PDB entry 5EE4 | X-ray diffraction, 2.30 A resolution | chains A and D of the 3 polymer chains in the assembly

[Chain A]
Name: HpuA
Source organism: Kingella denitrificans ATCC 33394
UniProtKB: F0EX68 (F0EX68_9NEIS); residues 3-322 here correspond to UniProt positions 21-340 (UniProt number = residue number + 18)
Chain sequence (322 residues; row label = number of the first residue in the row):
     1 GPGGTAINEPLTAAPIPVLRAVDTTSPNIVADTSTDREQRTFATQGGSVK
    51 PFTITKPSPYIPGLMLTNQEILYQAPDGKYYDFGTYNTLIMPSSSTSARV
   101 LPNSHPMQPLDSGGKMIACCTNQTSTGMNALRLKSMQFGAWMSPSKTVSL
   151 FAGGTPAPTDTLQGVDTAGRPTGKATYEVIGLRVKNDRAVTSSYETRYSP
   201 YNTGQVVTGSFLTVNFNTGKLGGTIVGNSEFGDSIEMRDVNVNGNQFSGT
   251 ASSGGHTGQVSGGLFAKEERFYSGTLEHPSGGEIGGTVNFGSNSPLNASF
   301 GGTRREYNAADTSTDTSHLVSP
Disordered / not traced: 1-14, 197-205, 321-322
Sequence notes: expression tag (1-2); cloning artifact (5)
From the paper describing this entry:
  - conformationally variable residues (loop rearrangement): Thr-124, Tyr-272
  - mutagenesis - T96A, Y201A: unchanged binding to Hb
  - mutagenesis - T124D: decreased binding to Hb

[Chain D]
Name: Hemoglobin subunit beta
Source organism: Homo sapiens
UniProtKB: P68871 (HBB_HUMAN); residues 1-146 here correspond to UniProt positions 2-147 (UniProt number = residue number + 1)
Chain sequence (146 residues; numbered 1 to 146; the number before each row is that of its first residue):
     1 VHLTPEEKSAVTALWGKVNVDEVGGEALGRLLVVYPWTQRFFESFGDLST
    51 PDAVMGNPKVKAHGKKVLGAFSDGLAHLDNLKGTFATLSELHCDKLHVDP
   101 ENFRLLGNVLVCVLAHHFGKEFTPPVQAAYQKVVAGVANALAHKYH
Ion coordination: heme Fe: His-92 (together with oxygen molecule)
Residues lining bound ligands: heme / oxygen molecule: Leu-28, Leu-31, Thr-38, Phe-41, Phe-42, His-63, Lys-66, Val-67, Ala-70, Phe-71, Phe-85, Leu-88, Leu-91, His-92, Leu-96, Val-98, Asn-102, Phe-103, Leu-106, Val-137, Leu-141
Swiss-Prot annotation at these positions:
  - binding site ((2R)-2,3-bisphosphoglycerate): Val-1, His-2, Lys-82, His-143
  - binding site (heme b): His-63, His-92
  - site: Glu-7, Lys-8 (Microbial infection: Cleavage), Gly-25, Glu-26 (Microbial infection: Cleavage), Gly-29, Arg-30 (Microbial infection: Cleavage), Tyr-35, Pro-36 (Microbial infection: Cleavage), Trp-37, Thr-38 (Microbial infection: Cleavage), Phe-45, Gly-46 (Microbial infection: Cleavage), Asp-52, Ala-53 (Microbial infection: Cleavage), Gly-56, Asn-57 (Microbial infection: Cleavage), Lys-59 (Not glycated), Phe-71, Ser-72 (Microbial infection: Cleavage), Gly-74, Leu-75 (Microbial infection: Cleavage), Lys-82 (Not glycated), Thr-84, Phe-85 (Microbial infection: Cleavage), His-92, Cys-93 (Microbial infection: Cleavage), Lys-95 (Not glycated), Arg-104, Leu-105 (Microbial infection: Cleavage), Leu-110, Val-111 (Microbial infection: Cleavage), Gly-119, Lys-120 (Microbial infection: Cleavage), Phe-122, Thr-123 (Microbial infection: Cleavage), Ala-128, Ala-129 (Microbial infection: Cleavage) and 2 more in UniProt
  - modified residue: Val-1 (N-acetylvaline), Ser-9 (Phosphoserine), Thr-12 (Phosphothreonine), Ser-44 (Phosphoserine), Thr-50 (Phosphothreonine), Lys-59 (N6-acetyllysine), Lys-82 (N6-acetyllysine), Thr-87 (Phosphothreonine), Cys-93 (S-nitrosocysteine), Lys-144 (N6-acetyllysine)
  - glycosylation: Val-1 (N-linked (Glc) (glycation) valine), Lys-8 (N-linked (Glc) (glycation) lysine), Lys-17 (N-linked (Glc) (glycation) lysine), Lys-66 (N-linked (Glc) (glycation) lysine), Lys-120 (N-linked (Glc) (glycation) lysine), Lys-144 (N-linked (Glc) (glycation) lysine)

[How chain A and chain D interact]
Contacting residue pairs - 36 pairs, chain A then chain D:
  Ser-58(A) / Thr-12(D)
  Tyr-60(A) / Trp-15(D)
  Tyr-60(A) / Val-20(D)
  Tyr-60(A) / Ser-72(D)
  Tyr-60(A) / Ala-76(D)
  Ile-61(A) / Thr-12(D)
  Ile-61(A) / Leu-75(D)
  Leu-64(A) / Lys-8(D)
  Leu-64(A) / Thr-12(D)
  Leu-66(A) / Thr-12(D)
  Asn-68(A) / Ala-13(D)
  Met-91(A) / Asn-19(D)
  Met-91(A) / Glu-22(D)
  Ser-94(A) / Glu-22(D)
  Ser-94(A) / Lys-61(D)  hydrogen bond (backbone-side chain)
  Ser-95(A) / Gly-56(D)
  Ser-97(A) / Asp-52(D)
  Asn-122(A) / Lys-17(D)
  Gln-123(A) / Gly-16(D)  hydrogen bond (side chain-backbone)
  Gln-123(A) / Lys-17(D)
  Gln-123(A) / Val-18(D)
  Gln-123(A) / Asn-19(D)
  Thr-124(A) / Lys-17(D)  hydrogen bond (backbone-backbone)
  Thr-124(A) / Val-18(D)
  Thr-124(A) / Asn-19(D)  hydrogen bond (side chain-backbone)
  Thr-124(A) / Val-23(D)
  Thr-124(A) / His-117(D)
  Thr-124(A) / Phe-118(D)
  Ser-125(A) / Glu-22(D)
  Ser-125(A) / His-117(D)
  Thr-126(A) / Glu-26(D)
  Thr-126(A) / His-117(D)
  Arg-270(A) / Lys-120(D)
  Tyr-272(A) / Thr-123(D)
  Tyr-272(A) / Pro-124(D)
  Tyr-272(A) / Pro-125(D)
Also at the interface, not in a pair above, chain A (18 interface residues in all): Arg-99
Also at the interface, not in a pair above, chain D (25 interface residues in all): Ser-9
From the paper, about this interface:
  - pairs named by the authors: Tyr-60(A)/Trp-15(D) (hydrophobic contact), Ile-61(A)/Leu-75(D) (hydrophobic contact), Ser-94(A)/Lys-61(D) (hydrogen bond), Thr-124(A)/Asn-19(D) (hydrogen bond)
  - interface residues, chain A: Ile-61(A), Leu-64(A), Leu-66(A)
  - interface residues, chain D: Leu-75(D)

[In short]
18 residues of chain A and 25 residues of chain D are in contact; the contacts include 4 hydrogen bonds. Polar
pairs include Ser-94(A)/Lys-61(D), Gln-123(A)/Gly-16(D) and Thr-124(A)/Asn-19(D). The paper describes
hydrophobic contacts between Tyr-60(A) and Trp-15(D) and Ile-61(A) and Leu-75(D); hydrogen bonds between
Ser-94(A) and Lys-61(D) and Thr-124(A) and Asn-19(D). From the paper: T124D of chain A reduces binding to Hb;
interface residues Ile-61(A), Leu-64(A) and Leu-75(D) among others; 3 substitutions were tested in all.
Here chain A is HpuA (Kingella denitrificans ATCC 33394) and chain D is Hemoglobin subunit beta (Homo
sapiens). Entry 5EE4 (The crystal structure of HpuA from Kingella denitrificans in complex with human
haemoglobin) was determined by X-ray diffraction (same publication as 5EC6 and 5EE2).
